PDB entry 2IEG | X-ray diffraction, 1.90 A resolution | chains A and B

== Chain A (and B) ==
Name: Glycogen phosphorylase, muscle form
Source organism: Oryctolagus cuniculus
Notes: EC 2.4.1.1; chain B of this document is another copy of the same molecule, construct and numbering; everything in this record applies to it too
UniProtKB: P00489 (PYGM_RABIT); residue numbers follow UniProt; this construct covers 1-842
Chain sequence (842 residues; each row starts with the number of its first residue):
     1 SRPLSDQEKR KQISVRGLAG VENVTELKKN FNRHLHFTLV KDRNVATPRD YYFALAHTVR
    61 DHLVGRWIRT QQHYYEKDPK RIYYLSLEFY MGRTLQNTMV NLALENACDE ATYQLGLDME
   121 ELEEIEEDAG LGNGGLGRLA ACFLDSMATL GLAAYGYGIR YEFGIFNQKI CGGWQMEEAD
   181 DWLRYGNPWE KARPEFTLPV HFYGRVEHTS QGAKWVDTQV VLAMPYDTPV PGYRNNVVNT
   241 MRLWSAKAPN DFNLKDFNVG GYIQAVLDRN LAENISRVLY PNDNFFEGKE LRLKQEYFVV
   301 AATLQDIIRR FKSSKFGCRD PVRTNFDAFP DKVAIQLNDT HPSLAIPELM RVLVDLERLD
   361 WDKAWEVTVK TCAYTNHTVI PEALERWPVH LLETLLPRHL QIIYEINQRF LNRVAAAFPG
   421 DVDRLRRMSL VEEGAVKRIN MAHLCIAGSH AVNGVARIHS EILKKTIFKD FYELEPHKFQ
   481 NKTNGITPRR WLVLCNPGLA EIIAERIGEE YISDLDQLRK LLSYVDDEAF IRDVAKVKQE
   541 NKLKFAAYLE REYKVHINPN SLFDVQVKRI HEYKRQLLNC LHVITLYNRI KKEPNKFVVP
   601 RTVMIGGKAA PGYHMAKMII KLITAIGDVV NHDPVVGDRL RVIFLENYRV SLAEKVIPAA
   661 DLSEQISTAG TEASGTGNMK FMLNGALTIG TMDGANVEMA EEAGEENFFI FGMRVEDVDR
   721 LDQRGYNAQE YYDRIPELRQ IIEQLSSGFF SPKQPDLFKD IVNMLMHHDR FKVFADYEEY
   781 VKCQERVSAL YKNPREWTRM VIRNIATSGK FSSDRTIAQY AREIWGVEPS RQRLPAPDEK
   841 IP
Disordered / not traced: 1-11, 210, 251-259, 314-324, 836-842 (chain B: 1-9, 210-211, 252-260, 314-323, 836-842)
Sequence notes: conflict Ile-380 (Leu in P00489)
Covalently attached groups: 4'-deoxypyridoxine phosphate (PLR) linked to Lys-680
Small-molecule neighbours:
  - FRY ((2S)-N-[(3S)-1-(2-amino-2-oxoethyl)-2-oxo-1,2,3,4-tetrahydroquinolin-3-yl]-2-chloro-2H-thieno[2,3-b]pyrrole-5-carboxamide), molecule 1: Phe-37, Thr-38, Leu-39, Val-40, Phe-53, His-57, Tyr-185, Gly-186, Asn-187, Pro-188
  - FRY, molecule 2: Arg-60, Leu-63, Val-64, Trp-67, Pro-188, Trp-189, Glu-190, Lys-191, Ala-192, Pro-194, Pro-229
  - 4'-deoxypyridoxine phosphate (PLR; (5-hydroxy-4,6-dimethylpyridin-3-yl)methyl dihydrogen phosphate): Tyr-90, Gly-134, Gly-135, Arg-138, Trp-491, Val-567, Lys-568, Lys-574, Tyr-648, Arg-649, Val-650, Ala-653, Gln-665, Glu-672, Gly-675, Thr-676, Gly-677, Asn-678
Swiss-Prot annotation at these positions:
  - modified residue: Ser-747 (Phosphoserine)

== How chain A and chain B interact ==
Residue-residue contacts (68):
  His-36(A) with Val-64(B); Ile-68(B)
  Phe-37(A) with Asp-61(B)
  Leu-39(A) with Lys-191(B); Arg-193(B), hydrogen bond (backbone-side chain)
  Val-40(A) with Trp-67(B), hydrophobic; Ile-68(B); Lys-191(B); Arg-193(B), hydrogen bond (backbone-side chain)
  Lys-41(A) with Ile-68(B); Arg-193(B); Glu-195(B), salt bridge
  Asp-42(A) with Ile-68(B)
  Thr-47(A) with Glu-195(B)
  Asp-61(A) with Phe-37(B)
  Val-64(A) with His-36(B); Phe-37(B)
  Trp-67(A) with Val-40(B), hydrophobic
  Ile-68(A) with His-36(B); Asp-42(B)
  Phe-163(A) with Val-266(B), hydrophobic; Arg-269(B)
  Phe-166(A) with Tyr-262(B)
  Glu-178(A) with Asn-250(B); Asp-251(B)
  Ala-179(A) with Asn-250(B), hydrogen bond (backbone-side chain); Arg-269(B)
  Asp-181(A) with Lys-247(B), salt bridge; Asn-250(B)
  Tyr-185(A) with Pro-194(B), hydrophobic
  Lys-191(A) with Leu-39(B), hydrogen bond (side chain-backbone); Val-40(B)
  Arg-193(A) with Val-40(B); Lys-41(B)
  Pro-194(A) with Tyr-185(B), hydrophobic
  Glu-195(A) with Lys-41(B), salt bridge
  Lys-247(A) with Asp-181(B), salt bridge
  Asn-250(A) with Glu-178(B); Ala-179(B), hydrogen bond (side chain-backbone)
  Tyr-262(A) with Gly-164(B); Phe-166(B); Val-278(B); Pro-281(B), hydrophobic; Pro-611(B), hydrophobic
  Ile-263(A) with Val-278(B), hydrophobic; Tyr-280(B), hydrophobic; Pro-281(B)
  Val-266(A) with Phe-163(B), hydrophobic; Val-278(B), hydrophobic
  Leu-267(A) with Asn-274(B); Arg-277(B)
  Arg-269(A) with Phe-163(B); Ala-179(B); Asp-181(B), salt bridge
  Asn-270(A) with Asn-270(B); Asn-274(B), hydrogen bond; Arg-277(B)
  Asn-274(A) with Leu-267(B); Asn-270(B), hydrogen bond
  Arg-277(A) with Leu-267(B); Asn-270(B)
  Val-278(A) with Tyr-262(B); Ile-263(B), hydrophobic; Val-266(B), hydrophobic
  Tyr-280(A) with Ile-263(B), hydrophobic
  Pro-281(A) with Tyr-262(B), hydrophobic
  Leu-291(A) with Leu-267(B), hydrophobic
  Pro-611(A) with Tyr-262(B), hydrophobic
Interface residues without a listed pair, chain A (45 interface residues in all): Thr-38, Asn-44, Gly-65, Gln-72, Gly-164, Glu-177, Arg-184, Met-224, Leu-279
Interface residues without a listed pair, chain B (46 interface residues in all): Thr-38, Asn-44, Arg-60, Gly-65, Gln-72, Glu-177, Arg-184, Met-224, Leu-279, Leu-291

== In short ==
45 residues of chain A and 46 residues of chain B are in contact; the contacts include 7 hydrogen bonds and 5
salt bridges. Polar contacts include Lys-41(A)/Glu-195(B), Asp-181(A)/Lys-247(B) and Arg-269(A)/Asp-181(B).
Chain A binds compound FRY. Covalently linked 4'-deoxypyridoxine phosphate: at Lys-680(A).
Both chains are Glycogen phosphorylase, muscle form (Oryctolagus cuniculus). Entry 2IEG (Crystal structure of
rabbit muscle glycogen phosphorylase in complex with 3,4-dihydro-2-quinolone) was determined by X-ray
diffraction together with 2IEI from the same study.
